6UOK - chains C and F of the 4 polymer chains in the assembly; structure by X-ray diffraction, 2.55 A resolution.

Chain C:
Molecule: 10-nt DNA strand
Sequence (10 nucleotides; row label = number of the first residue in the row):
     1 GCTGATGCGC
Modified / non-standard residues: DOC (2',3'-dideoxycytidine-5'-monophosphate) at position 10
Bound ions: Na+: DG9 (shared with Thr101(F), Val103(F), Ile106(F) of chain F)

Chain F:
Protein: DNA polymerase beta
Organism: Homo sapiens
Notes: EC 2.7.7.7, 4.2.99.-
UniProtKB: P06746 (DPOLB_HUMAN); residues 1-335 here = UniProt positions 1-335
Sequence (335 residues; row label = number of the first residue in the row):
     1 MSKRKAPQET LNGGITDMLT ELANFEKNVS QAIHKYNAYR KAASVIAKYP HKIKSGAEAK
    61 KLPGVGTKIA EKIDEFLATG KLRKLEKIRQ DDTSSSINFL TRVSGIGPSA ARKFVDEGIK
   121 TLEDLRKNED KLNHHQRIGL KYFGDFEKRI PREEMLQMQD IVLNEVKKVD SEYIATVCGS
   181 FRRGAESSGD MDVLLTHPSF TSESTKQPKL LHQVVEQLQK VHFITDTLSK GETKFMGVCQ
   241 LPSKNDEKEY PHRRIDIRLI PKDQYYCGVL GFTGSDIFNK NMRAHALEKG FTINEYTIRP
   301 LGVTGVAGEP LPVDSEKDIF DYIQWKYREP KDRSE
Not modelled in the structure: 1-9
Construct notes: engineered mutation Gly271 (Tyr in P06746)
Bound ions: Na+ site 1: Lys60, Leu62, Val65 (shared with 1 residue of chain E); Na+ site 2: Thr101, Val103, Ile106 (shared with DG9(C) of chain C); Mn2+ site 1 near Asp124 (its only coordinating residue here); Mn2+ site 2: Asp145, His252; Mn2+ site 3: Asp190, Asp192 (together with 8-oxo-guanosine-5'-triphosphate); Na+ site 3: Asp190, Asp192, Asp256 (together with 8-oxo-guanosine-5'-triphosphate)
Small-molecule neighbours: 8-oxo-guanosine-5'-triphosphate (8GT): Arg149, Gly179, Ser180, Arg183, Ser188, Gly189, Asp190, Asp192, Gly271, Phe272, Thr273, Gly274, Asp276, Asn279
Curated features (UniProtKB/Swiss-Prot):
  - region: Arg183 to Asp192 (DNA-binding)
  - active site: Lys72 (Nucleophile)
  - binding site (K(+)): Lys60, Leu62, Val65, Thr101, Val103, Ile106
  - binding site (Na(+)): Lys60, Leu62, Val65, Thr101, Val103, Ile106
  - binding site (dATP): Arg149, Ser180, Arg183, Gly189, Asp190
  - binding site (dCTP): Arg149, Ser180, Arg183, Gly189, Asp190
  - binding site (dGTP): Arg149, Ser180, Arg183, Gly189, Asp190, Asp192
  - binding site (dTTP): Arg149, Ser180, Arg183, Gly189, Asp190
  - binding site (Mg(2+)): Asp190, Asp192, Asp256
  - modified residue: Lys72 (N6-acetyllysine), Arg83 (Omega-N-methylarginine), Arg152 (Omega-N-methylarginine)
  - cross-link (Glycyl lysine isopeptide (Lys-Gly)): Lys41 (interchain with G-Cter in ubiquitin), Lys61 (interchain with G-Cter in ubiquitin), Lys81 (interchain with G-Cter in ubiquitin)
  - natural variant: Leu22 (L22P: Found in a gastric cancer sample; uncertain significance), Tyr39 (Y39C: Found in a gastric cancer sample; uncertain significance), Gly118 (G118V: Decreased DNA-directed DNA polymerase activity), Arg137 (R137Q: Decreased function in base-excision repair), Arg149 (R149I: Decreased DNA-directed DNA polymerase activity), Asp160 (D160N: Found in a gastric cancer sample; uncertain significance), Cys239 (C239R: Found in a gastric cancer sample; uncertain significance), Lys289 (K289M: Found in a colon cancer sample; uncertain significance), Asn294 (N294D: Found in a gastric cancer sample; uncertain significance), Glu295 (E295K: Found in a gastric cancer sample; uncertain significance)
  - mutagenesis: Phe25 (F25W: No effect on 5'-dRP lyase activity. Decreased ssDNA binding), His34 (H34G: Decreased 5'-dRP lyase activity. Decreased ssDNA binding), Lys35 (K35A: Decreased 5'-dRP lyase activity. Decreased ssDNA binding. Loss of 5'-dRP lyase activity; when associated with A-68 and A-72. Decreased ssDNA binding; when associated with A-68 and A-72 ...), Tyr39 (Y39F: No effect on 5'-dRP lyase activity; Y39Q: Abolishes DNA polymerase and 5'-dRP lyase activity), Lys41 (K41R: Abolishes ubiquitination; when associated with R-61 and R-81), Lys60 (K60A: Decreased 5'-dRP lyase activity. Decreased ssDNA binding), Lys61 (K61R: Abolishes ubiquitination; when associated with R-41 and R-81), Lys68 (K68A: No effect on 5'-dRP lyase activity. Decreased ssDNA binding. Loss of 5'-dRP lyase activity; when associated with A-35 and A-72. Decreased ssDNA binding; when associated with A-35 and A-72 ...), Glu71 (E71Q: No effect on 5'-dRP lyase activity. No effect on structure shown by circular dichroism. No effect on ssDNA binding), Lys72 (K72A: Severely reduced 5'-dRP lyase activity. Does not affect ssDNA binding. Loss of 5'-dRP lyase activity; when associated with A-35 and A-68. Decreased ssDNA binding ...), Glu75 (E75A: Slightly decreased 5'-dRP lyase activity. Decreased ssDNA binding. No effect on structure shown by circular dichroism), Lys81 (K81R: Abolishes ubiquitination; when associated with R-41 and R-61), 5 further mutagenesis entries in UniProt
From the paper describing this entry:
  - mutagenesis - Y271G: unchanged catalytic activity on opposite dC
  - binding site for 8-oxo-guanosine-5'-triphosphate: Gly271
  - mutagenesis - Y271G (40-fold): increased catalytic activity on r8-oxo-GTP:dA

How chain C and chain F interact:
Pairs across the interface - 11 pairs, chain C then chain F:
  DC8(C) - Gly105(F)  phosphate contact
  DC8(C) - Gly107(F)  hydrogen bond to the phosphate
  DC8(C) - Pro108(F)  phosphate contact
  DC8(C) - Ser109(F)  hydrogen bond to the phosphate
  DC8(C) - Ala110(F)  hydrogen bond to the phosphate
  DG9(C) - Val103(F)  phosphate contact
  DG9(C) - Ser104(F)  phosphate contact
  DG9(C) - Gly105(F)  hydrogen bond to the phosphate
  DG9(C) - Ile106(F)  hydrogen bond to the phosphate
  DG9(C) - Gly107(F)  phosphate contact
  DOC_10(C) - Arg254(F)  salt bridge to the phosphate
Interface residues without a listed pair, chain C (4 interface residues in all): DG7
Interface residues without a listed pair, chain F (13 interface residues in all): His135, Lys234, Met236, Asp256

Summary:
The interface between chain C and chain F involves 4 residues on one side and 13 on the other; the contacts
include 5 hydrogen bonds and 1 salt bridge. Among the polar pairs are DC8(C)-Gly107(F), DC8(C)-Ser109(F) and
DC8(C)-Ala110(F). From the paper: a binding site for 8-oxo-guanosine-5'-triphosphate at Gly271(F); Y271G of
chain F increases catalytic activity on r8-oxo-GTP:dA.
Here chain C is a 10-nt DNA strand and chain F is DNA polymerase beta (Homo sapiens). Entry 6UOK (Y271G DNA
polymerase beta substrate complex with templating cytosine and incoming r8-oxo-GTP) was determined by X-ray
diffraction (same publication as 6UOL and 6UOM).
